Entry 7U4E (X-ray diffraction, 1.54 A resolution); this record covers chains B and D of the 4 polymer chains in the assembly.

== Chain B (and D) ==
Name: Neuraminidase
From: Influenza A virus (A/Bilthoven/17938/1969(H3N2))
Notes: EC 3.2.1.18; chain D of this document is another copy of the same molecule, construct and numbering; everything in this record applies to it too
Reference sequence: H9XI12 (H9XI12_9INFA); numbering as in UniProt (aligned over 1-469)
Sequence (469 residues; each row starts with the number of its first residue):
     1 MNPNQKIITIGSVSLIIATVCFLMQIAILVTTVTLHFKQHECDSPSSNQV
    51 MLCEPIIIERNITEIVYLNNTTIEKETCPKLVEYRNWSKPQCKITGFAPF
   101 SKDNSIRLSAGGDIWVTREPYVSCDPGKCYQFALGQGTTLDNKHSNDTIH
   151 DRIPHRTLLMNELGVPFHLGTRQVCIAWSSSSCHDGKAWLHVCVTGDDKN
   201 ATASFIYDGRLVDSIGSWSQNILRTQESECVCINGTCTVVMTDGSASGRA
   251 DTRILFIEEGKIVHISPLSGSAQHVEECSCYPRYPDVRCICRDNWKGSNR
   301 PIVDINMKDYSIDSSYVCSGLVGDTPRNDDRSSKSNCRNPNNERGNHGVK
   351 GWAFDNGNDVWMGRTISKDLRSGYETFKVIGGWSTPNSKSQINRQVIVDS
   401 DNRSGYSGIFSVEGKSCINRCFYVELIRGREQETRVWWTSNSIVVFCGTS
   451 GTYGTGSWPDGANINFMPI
Unresolved in the structure: 1-81
Disulfides: Cys92-Cys417, Cys124-Cys129, Cys175-Cys193, Cys183-Cys230, Cys232-Cys237, Cys278-Cys291, Cys280-Cys289, Cys318-Cys337, Cys421-Cys447
Covalently attached groups: N-acetylglucosamine (NAG) linked to Asn146; glycan linked to Asn200
Ion coordination: Ca2+: Asp293, Gly297, Asp324, Gly345, His347
What the authors report for this chain:
  - mutagenesis - N336H, N336Y: abolished growth
  - mutagenesis - N336Y/N356D, N356D: unchanged growth
  - mutagenesis - N336H/N356D: unchanged catalytic activity
  - mutagenesis - N336H, N336Y: decreased catalytic activity

== How chain B and chain D interact ==
Residue-residue contacts - 94 pairs, chain B then chain D:
  Asp113(B) with Gly111(D); Gly112(D)
  Trp115(B) with Leu108(D), hydrophobic
  Gln136(B) with Arg107(D), hydrogen bond (backbone-side chain)
  Gly137(B) with Asn104(D); Arg107(D), hydrogen bond (backbone-side chain)
  Thr138(B) with Leu108(D)
  Thr139(B) with Leu108(D); Gly111(D), hydrogen bond (side chain-backbone)
  Asp141(B) with Gly111(D)
  Asn142(B) with Arg107(D); Leu108(D); Ala110(D); Gly111(D), hydrogen bond (side chain-backbone)
  Lys143(B) with Phe466(D)
  His144(B) with Arg107(D), hydrogen bond (side chain-backbone); Ala110(D); Ala462(D); Asn463(D), hydrogen bond (side chain-backbone); Phe466(D); Met467(D)
  Ile153(B) with Arg107(D)
  Pro154(B) with Lys102(D); Ser457(D); Trp458(D)
  His155(B) with Lys102(D), hydrogen bond; Asn104(D); Arg107(D); Pro459(D); Asp460(D); Gly461(D)
  Thr157(B) with Lys102(D); Asn104(D)
  Leu169(B) with Gly112(D); Asp113(D); Pro166(D); His168(D)
  Gly170(B) with Val165(D); His168(D)
  Thr171(B) with Gly164(D); Pro166(D)
  Arg172(B) with Glu162(D), salt bridge; Leu163(D); Gly164(D); Val165(D)
  Gln173(B) with Lys102(D); Asp103(D), hydrogen bond (side chain-backbone); Asn104(D); Leu163(D); Gly164(D), hydrogen bond (backbone-backbone); Pro166(D)
  Val174(B) with Phe100(D)
  Cys175(B) with Phe100(D)
  Ile176(B) with Pro99(D), hydrophobic; Ser101(D); Lys102(D); Val444(D), hydrophobic; Trp458(D)
  Thr195(B) with Pro99(D); Trp458(D), hydrogen bond
  Gly196(B) with Thr455(D); Trp458(D)
  Asp197(B) with Thr455(D), hydrogen bond; Gly456(D)
  Asn200(B) with Gly454(D); Thr455(D), hydrogen bond (backbone-backbone)
  Ala201(B) with Gly454(D)
  Thr202(B) with Pro99(D); Tyr453(D); Gly454(D), hydrogen bond (side chain-backbone)
  Ser204(B) with Ala98(D); Pro99(D), hydrogen bond (side chain-backbone)
  Ile206(B) with Phe100(D), hydrophobic
  Asp208(B) with Gly127(D)
  Gly209(B) with Phe100(D)
  Arg210(B) with Pro126(D), hydrogen bond (side chain-backbone); Gly127(D), hydrogen bond (side chain-backbone); Val412(D); Glu413(D), hydrogen bond (side chain-backbone)
  Leu211(B) with Ala98(D), hydrophobic; Pro99(D); Phe100(D); Cys447(D), hydrophobic; Gly448(D)
  Asp213(B) with Gly451(D)
  Ser214(B) with Ala98(D); Thr449(D), hydrogen bond; Gly451(D); Thr452(D), hydrogen bond (side chain-backbone)
  Ile215(B) with Thr452(D), hydrogen bond (backbone-backbone)
  Gly216(B) with Thr452(D), hydrogen bond (backbone-side chain); Tyr453(D)
  Glu259(B) with Lys415(D), salt bridge
  Lys261(B) with Ser450(D), hydrogen bond
Also at the interface, not in a pair above, chain D (48 interface residues in all): Ile114, Cys129, Gly414, Asn419

== Overview ==
40 residues of chain B face 48 of chain D across their interface, with 22 hydrogen bonds and 2 salt bridges.
Polar pairs include Arg172(B)-Glu162(D), Glu259(B)-Lys415(D) and Gln136(B)-Arg107(D). N-acetylglucosamine is
covalently linked to Asn146(B). The paper reports that N336H and N336Y of chain B abolish growth; N336H and
N336Y of chain B reduce catalytic activity.
Chain B and chain D are both Neuraminidase (Influenza A virus (A/Bilthoven/17938/1969(H3N2))); the structure,
Neuraminidase from influenza virus A/Bilthoven/17938/1969(H3N2), was determined by X-ray diffraction,
deposited together with 7U4F and 7U4G.
